PDB entry 1H69 | X-ray diffraction, 1.86 A resolution | chains B and D

[Chain B (and D)]
Protein: Nad(p)h dehydrogenase [quinone] 1
From: Homo sapiens
Notes: EC 1.6.99.2; chain D of this document is another copy of the same molecule, construct and numbering; everything in this record applies to it too
UniProtKB: P15559 (DHQU_HUMAN); residues 1-273 here correspond to UniProt positions 2-274 (UniProt number = residue number + 1)
Chain sequence (273 residues; row label = number of the first residue in the row):
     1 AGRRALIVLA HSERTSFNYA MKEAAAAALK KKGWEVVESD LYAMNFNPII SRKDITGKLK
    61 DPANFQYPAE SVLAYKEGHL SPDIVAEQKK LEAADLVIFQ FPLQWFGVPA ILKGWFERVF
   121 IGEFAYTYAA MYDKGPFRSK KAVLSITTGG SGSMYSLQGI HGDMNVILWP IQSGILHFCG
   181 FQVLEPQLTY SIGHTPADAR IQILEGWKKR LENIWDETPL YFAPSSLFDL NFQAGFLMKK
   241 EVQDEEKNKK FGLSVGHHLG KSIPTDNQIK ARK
Differences from the reference sequence: conflict Ala-1 (Val2 in P15559)
Ligand contacts:
  - arh019 (ARH; 3-(hydroxymethyl)-1-methyl-5-(2-methylaziridin-1-yl)-2-phenyl-1H-indole-4,7-dione), molecule 1: Pro-68, Tyr-126, Tyr-128, Gly-174, Phe-178, Phe-232
  - arh019 (ARH), molecule 2: Trp-105, Phe-106, Gly-149, Gly-150, Met-154, His-161, His-194
  - FAD (flavin-adenine dinucleotide), molecule 1: His-11, Thr-15, Ser-16, Phe-17, Asn-18, Ala-20, Pro-102, Leu-103, Gln-104, Trp-105, Phe-106, Thr-147, Thr-148, Gly-149, Gly-150, Tyr-155, Ile-192, Arg-200, Ile-201, Leu-204
  - FAD, molecule 2: Ile-50, Asn-64, Gln-66, Tyr-67, Pro-68, Glu-117
UniProt features mapped onto this chain:
  - binding site (FAD): His-11, Phe-17, Asn-18, Gln-66, Leu-103 to Phe-106, Thr-147 to Gly-150, Tyr-155, Arg-200
  - binding site (substrate): Ala-125 to Thr-127
  - modified residue: Ser-81 (Phosphoserine)
  - cross-link (Glycyl lysine isopeptide (Lys-Gly)): Lys-249 (interchain with G-Cter in SUMO2), Lys-250 (interchain with G-Cter in SUMO2)
What the authors report for this chain:
  - binding site for arh019: Trp-105, Phe-106, Tyr-126, Tyr-128, Gly-149, Gly-150, His-161, His-194
  - catalytic residues: Tyr-132, His-161 (proposed by the authors, not directly observed)
  - conformationally variable residues (side-chain flip): Tyr-128, Phe-232

[How chain B and chain D interact]
Contacting residue pairs (129):
  Glu-13(B) with Arg-52(D), salt bridge; Phe-65(D)
  Thr-15(B) with Ala-63(D); Asn-64(D)
  Tyr-42(B) with Ile-49(D), hydrophobic; Ile-50(D)
  Pro-48(B) with Ile-49(D), hydrophobic; Ala-110(D)
  Ile-49(B) with Tyr-42(D), hydrophobic; Pro-48(D), hydrophobic; Ile-111(D), hydrophobic
  Ile-50(B) with Tyr-42(D), hydrogen bond (backbone-side chain); Gln-104(D)
  Arg-52(B) with Glu-13(D), salt bridge
  Ala-63(B) with Thr-15(D)
  Asn-64(B) with Thr-15(D)
  Phe-65(B) with Glu-13(D)
  Gln-104(B) with Ile-50(D); Lys-113(D), hydrogen bond (backbone-side chain); Glu-117(D), hydrogen bond
  Trp-105(B) with Lys-113(D); Phe-116(D); Glu-117(D); Phe-120(D); Tyr-126(D), hydrophobic; Gly-174(D); Ile-175(D), hydrophobic; Phe-178(D), hydrophobic; Cys-179(D), hydrophobic
  Phe-106(B) with Tyr-132(D); Gly-174(D)
  Gly-107(B) with Lys-113(D)
  Val-108(B) with Lys-113(D), hydrogen bond (backbone-side chain); Glu-117(D)
  Pro-109(B) with Glu-117(D)
  Ala-110(B) with Pro-48(D); Ala-110(D); Gly-114(D); Glu-117(D), hydrogen bond (backbone-side chain)
  Ile-111(B) with Ile-49(D), hydrophobic
  Lys-113(B) with Gln-104(D), hydrogen bond (side chain-backbone); Trp-105(D); Gly-107(D); Val-108(D), hydrogen bond (side chain-backbone); Ala-110(D)
  Gly-114(B) with Ala-110(D)
  Phe-116(B) with Trp-105(D)
  Glu-117(B) with Gln-104(D), hydrogen bond; Trp-105(D); Val-108(D); Pro-109(D); Ala-110(D), hydrogen bond (side chain-backbone)
  Phe-120(B) with Trp-105(D)
  Tyr-126(B) with Trp-105(D), hydrophobic
  Met-131(B) with Ile-160(D), hydrophobic
  Tyr-132(B) with Phe-106(D); Ile-160(D); His-161(D), hydrogen bond
  Ser-153(B) with Gly-235(D), hydrogen bond (side chain-backbone); Leu-237(D)
  Met-154(B) with Gly-235(D)
  Ser-156(B) with Leu-237(D)
  Leu-157(B) with His-258(D); Leu-259(D)
  Gln-158(B) with Phe-228(D); Phe-236(D); Leu-237(D); Met-238(D), hydrogen bond (backbone-backbone)
  Gly-159(B) with Phe-228(D); Phe-236(D); His-257(D), hydrogen bond (backbone-side chain)
  Ile-160(B) with Met-131(D), hydrophobic; Tyr-132(D); Phe-228(D), hydrophobic; Leu-230(D), hydrophobic; Phe-236(D), hydrogen bond (backbone-backbone); His-257(D), hydrogen bond (backbone-side chain)
  His-161(B) with Tyr-132(D), hydrogen bond; Trp-169(D); Phe-178(D)
  Gly-162(B) with Gly-256(D); His-257(D)
  Asp-163(B) with Gly-256(D), hydrogen bond (backbone-backbone); His-258(D), salt bridge
  Val-166(B) with Val-166(D), hydrophobic; Trp-169(D); Val-255(D), hydrophobic
  Trp-169(B) with His-161(D); Val-166(D)
  Pro-170(B) with Phe-106(D)
  Gly-174(B) with Trp-105(D); Phe-106(D)
  Ile-175(B) with Trp-105(D), hydrophobic
  Phe-178(B) with Trp-105(D), hydrophobic; His-161(D)
  Cys-179(B) with Trp-105(D), hydrophobic
  Phe-228(B) with Gln-158(D); Gly-159(D); Ile-160(D), hydrophobic
  Leu-230(B) with Ile-160(D), hydrophobic
  Gly-235(B) with Ser-153(D), hydrogen bond (backbone-side chain); Met-154(D)
  Phe-236(B) with Met-154(D), hydrophobic; Gln-158(D); Gly-159(D); Ile-160(D), hydrogen bond (backbone-backbone)
  Leu-237(B) with Ser-153(D); Ser-156(D); Gln-158(D)
  Met-238(B) with Gln-158(D), hydrogen bond (backbone-backbone)
  Gln-243(B) with Gln-158(D)
  Val-255(B) with Val-166(D), hydrophobic
  Gly-256(B) with Gly-162(D); Asp-163(D), hydrogen bond (backbone-backbone)
  His-257(B) with Leu-157(D); Gly-159(D), hydrogen bond (side chain-backbone); Ile-160(D), hydrogen bond (side chain-backbone); Gly-162(D)
  His-258(B) with Leu-157(D); Asp-163(D), salt bridge; Ile-263(D)
  Leu-259(B) with Leu-157(D)
  Gly-260(B) with Leu-157(D); Ser-262(D), hydrogen bond (backbone-side chain)
  Lys-261(B) with Lys-261(D); Ser-262(D)
  Ser-262(B) with Gly-260(D), hydrogen bond (side chain-backbone); Lys-261(D)
  Ile-263(B) with Ile-263(D), hydrophobic
Also at the interface, not in a pair above, chain B (60 interface residues in all): Ile-167
Also at the interface, not in a pair above, chain D (58 interface residues in all): Pro-170

[Summary]
60 residues of chain B and 58 residues of chain D are in contact, with 25 hydrogen bonds and 4 salt bridges.
Polar contacts include Glu-13(B)/Arg-52(D), Asp-163(B)/His-258(D) and Ile-50(B)/Tyr-42(D). Chain B binds
flavin-adenine dinucleotide and arh019. The paper reports catalytic residues Tyr-132(B) and His-161(B); a
binding site for arh019 at Trp-105(B), Phe-106(B) and Tyr-126(B) among others.
Both chains are Nad(p)h dehydrogenase [quinone] 1 (Homo sapiens). Entry 1H69 (Crystal structure of human
nad[p]h-quinone oxidoreductase co with 2,3,5,6,tetramethyl-P-benzoquinone (duroquinone) at 2.5 angstrom
resolution) was determined by X-ray diffraction (same publication as 1GG5 and 1H66).
